8YJ2 - chains E and D of the 5 polymer chains in the assembly; structure by X-ray diffraction, 2.26 A resolution.

# Chain E
Molecule: tcr beta
From: Homo sapiens
Amino-acid sequence (247 residues; row label = number of the first residue in the row; numbering starts at 0):
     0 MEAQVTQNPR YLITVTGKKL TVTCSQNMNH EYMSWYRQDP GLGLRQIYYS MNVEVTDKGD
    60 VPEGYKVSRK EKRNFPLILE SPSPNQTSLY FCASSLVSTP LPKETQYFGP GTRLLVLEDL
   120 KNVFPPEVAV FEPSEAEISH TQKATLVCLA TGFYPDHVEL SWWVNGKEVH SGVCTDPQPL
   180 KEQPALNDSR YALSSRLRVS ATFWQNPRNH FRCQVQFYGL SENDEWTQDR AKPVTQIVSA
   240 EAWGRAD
Unresolved in the structure: 0-1
Cystine bridges: Cys-23/Cys-91, Cys-147/Cys-212

# Chain D
Molecule: tcr alpha
From: Homo sapiens
Amino-acid sequence (207 residues; numbered 0 to 206; the number before each row is that of its first residue; numbering starts at 0):
     0 MAQKVTQAQS SVSMPVRKAV TLNCLYETSW WSYYIFWYKQ LPSKEMIFLI RQGSDEQNAK
    60 SGRYSVNFKK AAKSVALTIS ALQLEDSAKY FCALGDTAGK STFGDGTTLT VKPNIQNPDP
   120 AVYQLRDSKS SDKSVCLFTD FDSQTNVSQS KDSDVYITDK CVLDMRSMDF KSNSAVAWSN
   180 KSDFACANAF NNSIIPEDTF FPSPESS
Unresolved in the structure: 0, 203-206
Cystine bridges: Cys-23/Cys-91, Cys-135/Cys-185

# Interface between chain E and chain D
Pairs across the interface (101; chain E residue first):
  Tyr-31(E) / Gly-98(D)  hydrogen bond (side chain-backbone)
  Tyr-35(E) / Ser-100(D)
  Gln-37(E) / Gln-39(D)  hydrogen bond
  Gln-37(E) / Phe-90(D)
  Gly-40(E) / Lys-88(D)  hydrogen bond (backbone-side chain)
  Gly-40(E) / Asp-104(D)
  Leu-41(E) / Phe-90(D)
  Leu-41(E) / Asp-104(D)
  Gly-42(E) / Phe-90(D)
  Gly-42(E) / Gly-103(D)
  Gly-42(E) / Asp-104(D)  hydrogen bond (backbone-side chain)
  Leu-43(E) / Met-45(D)  hydrophobic
  Leu-43(E) / Phe-102(D)
  Arg-44(E) / Phe-102(D)  hydrogen bond (side chain-backbone)
  Arg-44(E) / Asp-104(D)  salt bridge
  Gln-45(E) / Gly-98(D)  hydrogen bond (side chain-backbone)
  Gln-45(E) / Lys-99(D)
  Gln-45(E) / Ser-100(D)  hydrogen bond (side chain-backbone)
  Tyr-48(E) / Ala-97(D)  hydrogen bond (side chain-backbone)
  Tyr-48(E) / Gly-98(D)
  Tyr-48(E) / Lys-99(D)
  Met-50(E) / Ala-97(D)
  Gly-58(E) / Lys-99(D)
  Asp-59(E) / Lys-99(D)  salt bridge
  Asp-59(E) / Ser-100(D)
  Leu-88(E) / Lys-43(D)
  Phe-90(E) / Gln-39(D)
  Phe-90(E) / Lys-43(D)
  Phe-90(E) / Met-45(D)  hydrophobic
  Pro-99(E) / Arg-50(D)  hydrogen bond (backbone-side chain)
  Leu-100(E) / Arg-50(D)  hydrogen bond (backbone-side chain)
  Pro-101(E) / Arg-50(D)
  Glu-103(E) / Phe-47(D)
  Gln-105(E) / Phe-35(D)
  Gln-105(E) / Tyr-37(D)  hydrogen bond
  Gln-105(E) / Phe-47(D)
  Phe-107(E) / Tyr-37(D)  hydrophobic
  Phe-107(E) / Met-45(D)
  Ala-128(E) / Lys-132(D)
  Val-129(E) / Asp-126(D)
  Val-129(E) / Ser-127(D)  hydrogen bond (backbone-backbone)
  Phe-130(E) / Leu-124(D)
  Phe-130(E) / Arg-125(D)
  Phe-130(E) / Asp-126(D)
  Phe-130(E) / Lys-132(D)
  Phe-130(E) / Ser-133(D)
  Phe-130(E) / Val-134(D)  hydrophobic
  Glu-131(E) / Leu-124(D)
  Glu-131(E) / Arg-125(D)  hydrogen bond (backbone-backbone)
  Glu-131(E) / Ser-127(D)  hydrogen bond
  Ser-133(E) / Tyr-122(D)
  Ser-133(E) / Gln-123(D)
  Ala-135(E) / Tyr-122(D)
  Ala-135(E) / Pro-201(D)  hydrophobic
  Glu-136(E) / Tyr-122(D)
  His-139(E) / Asp-118(D)  salt bridge
  His-139(E) / Tyr-122(D)
  His-139(E) / Phe-199(D)
  Thr-140(E) / Tyr-122(D)
  Thr-140(E) / Asp-139(D)
  Lys-142(E) / Met-164(D)
  Lys-142(E) / Met-167(D)
  Lys-142(E) / Phe-169(D)
  Thr-144(E) / Leu-124(D)
  Thr-144(E) / Leu-136(D)
  Val-146(E) / Leu-124(D)  hydrophobic
  Leu-148(E) / Val-134(D)  hydrophobic
  Leu-148(E) / Trp-177(D)  hydrophobic
  His-169(E) / Arg-165(D)
  Ser-170(E) / Asp-163(D)
  Ser-170(E) / Met-164(D)
  Ser-170(E) / Arg-165(D)  hydrogen bond (side chain-backbone)
  Gly-171(E) / Leu-162(D)
  Gly-171(E) / Asp-163(D)  hydrogen bond (backbone-backbone)
  Val-172(E) / Leu-162(D)
  Cys-173(E) / Cys-160(D)  disulfide
  Cys-173(E) / Val-161(D)  hydrogen bond (side chain-backbone)
  Cys-173(E) / Leu-162(D)  hydrophobic
  Thr-174(E) / Cys-160(D)
  Asp-175(E) / Thr-157(D)
  Leu-179(E) / Tyr-155(D)  hydrophobic
  Leu-179(E) / Ile-156(D)
  Lys-180(E) / Tyr-155(D)
  Glu-181(E) / Tyr-155(D)  hydrogen bond (backbone-side chain)
  Ala-191(E) / Trp-177(D)  hydrophobic
  Ser-193(E) / Thr-157(D)
  Arg-195(E) / Thr-157(D)  hydrogen bond
  Arg-195(E) / Asp-158(D)
  Arg-195(E) / Cys-160(D)
  Arg-195(E) / Ser-173(D)  hydrogen bond
  Arg-195(E) / Ala-174(D)
  Arg-195(E) / Val-175(D)
  Arg-197(E) / Thr-138(D)
  Arg-197(E) / Asp-139(D)  salt bridge
  Arg-197(E) / Leu-162(D)
  Arg-197(E) / Met-164(D)
  Arg-197(E) / Phe-169(D)
  Arg-197(E) / Ser-171(D)  hydrogen bond
  Val-198(E) / Met-164(D)
  Glu-240(E) / Ser-127(D)  hydrogen bond (backbone-side chain)
  Ala-241(E) / Ser-127(D)
Other interface residues (no listed pair), chain E (59 interface residues in all): Lys-57, Thr-98, Thr-104, Pro-132, Leu-145, Pro-176, Gln-182, Ser-199
Other interface residues (no listed pair), chain D (54 interface residues in all): Tyr-33, Pro-41, Asp-95, Thr-96, Thr-101, Ser-166
Inter-chain disulfides: Cys-173(E)/Cys-160(D)

# In short
Chain E and chain D form an interface of 59 and 54 residues respectively, with 1 disulfide bond, 22 hydrogen
bonds and 4 salt bridges. Polar pairs include Arg-44(E)/Asp-104(D), Asp-59(E)/Lys-99(D) and
His-139(E)/Asp-118(D).
Chain E is tcr beta and chain D is tcr alpha, both from Homo sapiens; the structure, N17.1.2 recognition of
NRAS neoantigens, was determined by X-ray diffraction, deposited together with 8YIV and 8YJ3.
